PDB entry 8C3L | X-ray diffraction, 1.60 A resolution | chains A and B

Chain A:
Name: Phage repressor protein CI
From: Escherichia coli O157:H7
Reference sequence: Q8XAD6 (Q8XAD6_ECO57); residue numbers follow UniProt; this construct covers 1-57
Sequence (66 residues; row label = number of the first residue in the row):
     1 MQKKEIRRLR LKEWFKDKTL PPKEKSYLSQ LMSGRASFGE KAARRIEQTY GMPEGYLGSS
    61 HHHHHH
Disordered / not traced: 60-66
Sequence notes: expression tag (58-66)

Chain B:
Name: Nanobody 33
From: Lama glama
Notes: antibody fragment or engineered binder
Sequence (117 residues; row label = number of the first residue in the row):
     1 QVQLVESGGG LVQSGGSLRL SCAASGSIFR TTGMNWYRQT PEKQREWVAL ITSHGTTSYA
    61 ASVEGRFTIS RDSAGTTVYL QMNSLKPEDA GVYYCTTRGY WGQGTQVTVS SHHHHHH
Disordered / not traced: 112-117
Disulfides: Cys-22/Cys-95

Chain A / chain B interface:
Pairs across the interface (36):
  Trp-14(A) / Asn-35(B)
  Asp-17(A) / Tyr-37(B)  hydrogen bond
  Asp-17(A) / Trp-47(B)
  Lys-18(A) / Asn-35(B)
  Lys-18(A) / Tyr-37(B)  hydrogen bond
  Lys-18(A) / Trp-47(B)
  Thr-19(A) / Trp-47(B)
  Thr-19(A) / Ser-58(B)  hydrogen bond (backbone-side chain)
  Thr-19(A) / Tyr-59(B)
  Leu-20(A) / Ser-58(B)
  Pro-21(A) / Leu-50(B)  hydrophobic
  Pro-21(A) / Thr-57(B)
  Pro-21(A) / Ser-58(B)
  Pro-22(A) / Thr-57(B)
  Glu-24(A) / His-54(B)  salt bridge
  Glu-24(A) / Thr-56(B)  hydrogen bond
  Glu-47(A) / Arg-98(B)
  Gln-48(A) / Thr-31(B)  hydrogen bond (side chain-backbone)
  Gln-48(A) / Thr-32(B)  hydrogen bond
  Gln-48(A) / Gly-33(B)  hydrogen bond (backbone-backbone)
  Gln-48(A) / Arg-98(B)
  Thr-49(A) / Gly-33(B)  hydrogen bond (backbone-backbone)
  Thr-49(A) / Thr-52(B)
  Thr-49(A) / Ser-53(B)  hydrogen bond (backbone-backbone)
  Thr-49(A) / His-54(B)
  Tyr-50(A) / Gly-33(B)
  Tyr-50(A) / Met-34(B)
  Tyr-50(A) / Asn-35(B)
  Tyr-50(A) / Thr-52(B)
  Gly-51(A) / Thr-32(B)
  Gly-51(A) / Gly-33(B)
  Gly-51(A) / Thr-97(B)
  Gly-51(A) / Arg-98(B)  hydrogen bond (backbone-backbone)
  Met-52(A) / Arg-98(B)  hydrogen bond (backbone-side chain)
  Pro-53(A) / Arg-98(B)
  Pro-53(A) / Gly-99(B)
Other interface residues (no listed pair), chain A (17 interface residues in all): Lys-23, Glu-54

Overview:
The interface between chain A and chain B involves 17 residues on one side and 18 on the other, with 11
hydrogen bonds and 1 salt bridge. Among the polar pairs are Glu-24(A)/His-54(B), Asp-17(A)/Tyr-37(B) and
Lys-18(A)/Tyr-37(B).
Here chain A is Phage repressor protein CI (Escherichia coli O157:H7) and chain B is Nanobody 33 (Lama glama).
Entry 8C3L (PaaR2 N-terminal domain in complex with nanobody 33) was determined by X-ray diffraction.
